PDB entry 7MJM | electron microscopy, 2.83 A resolution | chains A and C of the 5 polymer chains in the assembly

Chain A (and C):
Molecule: Spike glycoprotein
Source organism: Severe acute respiratory syndrome coronavirus 2
Notes: chain C of this document is another copy of the same molecule, construct and numbering; everything in this record applies to it too
UniProtKB: P0DTC2 (SPIKE_SARS2); residue numbers follow UniProt; this construct covers 1-1208
Chain sequence (1288 residues; row label = number of the first residue in the row):
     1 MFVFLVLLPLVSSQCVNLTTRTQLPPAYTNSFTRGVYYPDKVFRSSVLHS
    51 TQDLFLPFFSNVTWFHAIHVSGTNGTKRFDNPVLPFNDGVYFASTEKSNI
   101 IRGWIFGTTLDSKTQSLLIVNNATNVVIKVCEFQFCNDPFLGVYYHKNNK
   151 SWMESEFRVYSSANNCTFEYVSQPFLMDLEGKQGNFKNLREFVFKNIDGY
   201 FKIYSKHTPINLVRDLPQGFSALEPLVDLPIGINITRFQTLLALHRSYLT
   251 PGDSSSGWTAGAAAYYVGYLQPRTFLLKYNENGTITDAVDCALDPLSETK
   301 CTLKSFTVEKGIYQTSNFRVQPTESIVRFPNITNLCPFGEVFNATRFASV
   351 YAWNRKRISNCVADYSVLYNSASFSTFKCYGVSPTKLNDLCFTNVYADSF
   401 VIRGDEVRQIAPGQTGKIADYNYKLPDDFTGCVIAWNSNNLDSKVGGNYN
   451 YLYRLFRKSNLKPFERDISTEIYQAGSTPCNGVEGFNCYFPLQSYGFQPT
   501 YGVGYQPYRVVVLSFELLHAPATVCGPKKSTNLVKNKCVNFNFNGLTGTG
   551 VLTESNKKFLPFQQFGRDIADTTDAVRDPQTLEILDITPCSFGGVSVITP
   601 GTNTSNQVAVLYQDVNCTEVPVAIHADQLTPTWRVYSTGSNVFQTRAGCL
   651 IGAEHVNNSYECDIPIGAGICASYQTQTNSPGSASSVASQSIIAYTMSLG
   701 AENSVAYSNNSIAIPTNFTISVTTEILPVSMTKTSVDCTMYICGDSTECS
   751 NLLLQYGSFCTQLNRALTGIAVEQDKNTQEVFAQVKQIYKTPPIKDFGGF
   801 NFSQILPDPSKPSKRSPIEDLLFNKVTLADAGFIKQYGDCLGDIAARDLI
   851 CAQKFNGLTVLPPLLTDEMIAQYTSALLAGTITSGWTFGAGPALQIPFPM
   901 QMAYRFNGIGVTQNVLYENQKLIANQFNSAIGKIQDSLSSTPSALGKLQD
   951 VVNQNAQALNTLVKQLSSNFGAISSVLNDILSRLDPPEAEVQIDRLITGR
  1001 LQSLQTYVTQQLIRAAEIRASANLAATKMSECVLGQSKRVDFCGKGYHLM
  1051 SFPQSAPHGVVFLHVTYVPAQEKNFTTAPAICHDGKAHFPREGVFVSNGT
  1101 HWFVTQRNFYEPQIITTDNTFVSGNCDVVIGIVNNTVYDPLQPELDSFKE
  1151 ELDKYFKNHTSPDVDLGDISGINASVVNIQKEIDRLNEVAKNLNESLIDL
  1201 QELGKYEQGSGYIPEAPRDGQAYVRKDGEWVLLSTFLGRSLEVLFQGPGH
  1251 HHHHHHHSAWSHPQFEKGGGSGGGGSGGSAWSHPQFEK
Unresolved in the structure: 1-13, 70-76, 146-152, 177-184, 248-256, 621-640, 676-690, 828-855, 1148-1288
Disulfides: Cys-15/Cys-136, Cys-131/Cys-166, Cys-291/Cys-301, Cys-336/Cys-361, Cys-379/Cys-432, Cys-391/Cys-525, Cys-480/Cys-488, Cys-538/Cys-590, Cys-617/Cys-649, Cys-662/Cys-671, Cys-738/Cys-760, Cys-743/Cys-749, Cys-1032/Cys-1043, Cys-1082/Cys-1126
Glycans and other covalent adducts: N-acetylglucosamine (NAG) linked to Asn-17, Asn-61, Asn-122, Asn-165, Asn-234, Asn-282, Asn-331, Asn-343, Asn-709, Asn-717, Asn-801, Asn-1074, Asn-1098, Asn-1134
Differences from the reference sequence: engineered mutation Tyr-501 (Asn in P0DTC2); conflict Gly-682 (Arg in P0DTC2), Ser-683 (Arg in P0DTC2), Ser-685 (Arg in P0DTC2), Pro-817 (Phe in P0DTC2), Pro-892 (Ala in P0DTC2), Pro-899 (Ala in P0DTC2), Pro-942 (Ala in P0DTC2), Pro-986 (Lys in P0DTC2), Pro-987 (Val in P0DTC2); expression tag (1209-1288)
UniProt features mapped onto this chain:
  - region: Asn-280 to Cys-301 (Putative superantigen), Arg-403 to Asp-405 (Integrin-binding motif), Asn-448 to Phe-456 (Immunodominant HLA epitope recognized by the CD8+), Pro-681, Ala-684 (Putative superantigen), Ser-816 to Tyr-837 (Fusion peptide 1), Lys-835 to Phe-855 (Fusion peptide 2), Asp-1163 to Glu-1202 (Heptad repeat 2)
  - site: Arg-815, Ser-816 (Cleavage)
  - glycosylation: Asn-17 (N-linked (GlcNAc...) (complex) asparagine), Asn-61 (N-linked (GlcNAc...) (hybrid) asparagine), Asn-74 (N-linked (GlcNAc...) (complex) asparagine), Asn-122 (N-linked (GlcNAc...) (hybrid) asparagine), Asn-149 (N-linked (GlcNAc...) (complex) asparagine), Asn-165 (N-linked (GlcNAc...) (complex) asparagine), Asn-234 (N-linked (GlcNAc...) (high mannose) asparagine), Asn-282 (N-linked (GlcNAc...) (complex) asparagine), Thr-323 (O-linked (GalNAc) threonine), Ser-325 (O-linked (HexNAc...) serine), Asn-331 (N-linked (GlcNAc...) (complex) asparagine), Asn-343 (N-linked (GlcNAc...) (complex) asparagine), Asn-603 (N-linked (GlcNAc...) (hybrid) asparagine), Asn-616 (N-linked (GlcNAc...) (complex) asparagine), Asn-657 (N-linked (GlcNAc...) (complex) asparagine), Thr-676 (O-linked (GlcNAc...) threonine), Thr-678 (O-linked (GlcNAc...) threonine), Asn-709 (N-linked (GlcNAc...) (high mannose) asparagine), Asn-717 (N-linked (GlcNAc...) (hybrid) asparagine), Asn-801 (N-linked (GlcNAc...) (hybrid) asparagine) and 6 more in UniProt
  - natural variant: Leu-5 (L5F: In strain: Iota/B.1.526), Ser-13 (S13I: In strain: Epsilon/B.1.427/B.1.429), Leu-18 (L18F: In strain: Beta/B.1.351, Gamma/P.1 and 1 more), Thr-19 (T19I: In strain: Omicron/BQ.1.1, Omicron/XBB.1.5 and 1 more; T19R: In strain: Delta/B.1.617.2, Omicron/BA.2 and 4 more), Thr-20 (T20N: In strain: Gamma/P.1), Leu-24 to Ala-27 (sequence variant, change not given here; In strain: Omicron/BA.2, Omicron/BA.2.12.1 and 6 more), Pro-26 (P26S: In strain: Gamma/P.1), Gln-52 (Q52H: In strain: Omicron/EG.5.1), Ala-67 (A67V: In strain: Eta/B.1.525, Omicron/BA.1), His-69 to Val-70 (deletion: In strain: Alpha/B.1.1.7, Eta/B.1.525 and 5 more), Gly-75 (G75V: In strain: Lambda/C.37), Thr-76 (T76I: In strain: Lambda/C.37), 82 further natural variant entries in UniProt
  - mutagenesis: His-69 to Val-70 (Increased incorporation of cleaved spike into virions), Asn-121 (N121Q: Partial loss of biliverdin affinity), Arg-190 (R190K: Partial loss of biliverdin affinity), Asn-234 (N234Q: Increased resistance to neutralizing antibodies), Asn-331 (N331Q: Reduced viral infectivity), Asn-343 (N343Q: Reduced viral infectivity), Leu-452 (L452R: Increased resistance to neutralizing antibodies. Decreases HLA binding to NF9 epitope. Increased binding affinity to human ACE2), Tyr-453 (Y453F: Decreased HLA binding to NF9 epitope. Increased binding affinity to human ACE2), Ala-475 (A475V: Increased resistance to neutralizing antibodies), Val-483 (V483A: Increased resistance to neutralizing antibodies), Glu-484 (E484D: Increased replication in human TMEM106B overexpressing cells), Phe-490 (F490L: Increased resistance to neutralizing antibodies and human covalescent sera neutralization), 11 further mutagenesis entries in UniProt
From the paper describing this entry:
  - mutagenesis - N501Y: increased binding to Processed angiotensin-converting enzyme 2
  - mutagenesis - N501Y: decreased binding to IgG ab1

Chain A / chain C interface:
Pairs across the interface (160; chain A residue first):
  Lys-41(A) / Phe-562(C)
  Lys-41(A) / Gln-563(C)
  Lys-41(A) / Gln-564(C)  hydrogen bond (backbone-backbone)
  Lys-41(A) / Phe-565(C)
  Val-42(A) / Gln-563(C)
  Val-42(A) / Phe-565(C)
  Val-42(A) / Gly-566(C)
  Val-42(A) / Arg-567(C)
  Phe-43(A) / Lys-558(C)
  Phe-43(A) / Phe-559(C)  hydrophobic
  Phe-43(A) / Gln-563(C)
  Phe-43(A) / Phe-565(C)
  Phe-43(A) / Gly-566(C)
  Phe-43(A) / Arg-567(C)
  Tyr-200(A) / Arg-357(C)  hydrogen bond
  Tyr-200(A) / Asn-394(C)  hydrogen bond
  Tyr-200(A) / Tyr-396(C)
  Glu-224(A) / Phe-562(C)
  Pro-225(A) / Phe-562(C)  hydrophobic
  Pro-230(A) / Arg-357(C)
  Tyr-369(A) / Ser-477(C)  hydrogen bond
  Asp-737(A) / Asn-317(C)  hydrogen bond
  Met-740(A) / Arg-319(C)
  Met-740(A) / Phe-592(C)  hydrophobic
  Gly-744(A) / Arg-319(C)  hydrogen bond (backbone-side chain)
  Asp-745(A) / Arg-319(C)
  Asp-745(A) / Thr-549(C)
  Gln-755(A) / Ser-968(C)
  Gln-755(A) / Asn-969(C)  hydrogen bond
  Gln-755(A) / Phe-970(C)  hydrogen bond (backbone-backbone)
  Gln-755(A) / Gly-971(C)
  Tyr-756(A) / Gln-965(C)  hydrogen bond (backbone-side chain)
  Tyr-756(A) / Ser-968(C)
  Tyr-756(A) / Phe-970(C)  hydrophobic
  Tyr-756(A) / Arg-995(C)
  Gly-757(A) / Gln-965(C)
  Gly-757(A) / Ser-968(C)
  Ser-758(A) / Thr-961(C)
  Ser-758(A) / Gln-965(C)  hydrogen bond (backbone-side chain)
  Phe-759(A) / Gln-965(C)
  Phe-759(A) / Ser-1003(C)
  Gln-762(A) / Thr-961(C)
  Gln-762(A) / Thr-1006(C)
  Arg-765(A) / Gln-957(C)  hydrogen bond
  Glu-773(A) / Glu-1017(C)
  Lys-786(A) / Gly-700(C)
  Lys-786(A) / Ala-701(C)  hydrogen bond (backbone-backbone)
  Gln-787(A) / Ala-701(C)
  Gln-787(A) / Asn-703(C)
  Ile-788(A) / Leu-699(C)  hydrophobic
  Ile-788(A) / Gly-700(C)
  Ile-788(A) / Ala-701(C)  hydrogen bond (backbone-backbone)
  Ile-788(A) / Glu-702(C)
  Ile-788(A) / Asn-703(C)  hydrogen bond (backbone-backbone)
  Tyr-789(A) / Asn-703(C)
  Tyr-789(A) / Val-705(C)  hydrophobic
  Lys-790(A) / Glu-702(C)
  Lys-790(A) / Asn-703(C)
  Pro-792(A) / Tyr-707(C)  hydrophobic
  Asp-796(A) / Tyr-707(C)  hydrogen bond (backbone-side chain)
  Asp-796(A) / Asn-709(C)  hydrogen bond
  Phe-797(A) / Tyr-707(C)
  Asn-856(A) / Ala-570(C)
  Gly-857(A) / Phe-592(C)
  Thr-859(A) / Asp-614(C)
  Val-860(A) / Asp-614(C)
  Leu-861(A) / Gln-613(C)
  Pro-862(A) / Ala-647(C)  hydrophobic
  Pro-863(A) / Ala-668(C)  hydrogen bond (backbone-backbone)
  Leu-864(A) / Pro-665(C)  hydrophobic
  Leu-864(A) / Gly-667(C)
  Leu-864(A) / Ala-668(C)
  Leu-864(A) / Gly-669(C)  hydrogen bond (backbone-backbone)
  Thr-866(A) / Ala-668(C)
  Thr-866(A) / Gly-669(C)
  Met-869(A) / Gly-669(C)
  Met-869(A) / Leu-699(C)
  Gln-872(A) / Leu-699(C)
  Tyr-873(A) / Leu-699(C)
  Thr-883(A) / Val-705(C)
  Thr-883(A) / Tyr-707(C)
  Trp-886(A) / Tyr-1047(C)
  Gly-889(A) / Asp-1041(C)
  Gly-889(A) / Lys-1045(C)  hydrogen bond (backbone-side chain)
  Ala-890(A) / Gly-1046(C)
  Ala-890(A) / Tyr-1047(C)
  Ala-890(A) / Pro-1069(C)
  Pro-892(A) / Pro-1069(C)
  Pro-892(A) / Glu-1072(C)
  Ala-893(A) / Val-705(C)  hydrophobic
  Leu-894(A) / Ala-713(C)
  Leu-894(A) / Pro-715(C)  hydrophobic
  Leu-894(A) / Glu-1072(C)
  Gln-895(A) / Val-705(C)
  Gln-895(A) / Ala-706(C)
  Gln-895(A) / Ser-711(C)
  Gln-895(A) / Ile-712(C)
  Gln-895(A) / Ala-713(C)  hydrogen bond (backbone-backbone)
  Gln-895(A) / Asn-1074(C)  hydrogen bond
  Ile-896(A) / Tyr-707(C)
  Ile-896(A) / Ser-711(C)
  Pro-897(A) / Tyr-707(C)  hydrophobic
  Pro-897(A) / Ser-708(C)
  Pro-897(A) / Asn-709(C)
  Pro-897(A) / Asn-710(C)
  Pro-897(A) / Ser-711(C)
  Pro-897(A) / Thr-1077(C)
  Phe-898(A) / Tyr-707(C)  hydrogen bond (backbone-side chain)
  Met-900(A) / Thr-1077(C)  hydrogen bond
  Met-900(A) / Ala-1078(C)
  Met-900(A) / Val-1094(C)  hydrophobic
  Tyr-904(A) / Val-1094(C)
  Tyr-904(A) / Arg-1107(C)
  Asn-907(A) / Arg-1107(C)
  Gln-913(A) / Pro-1090(C)
  Gln-913(A) / Arg-1107(C)
  Asn-914(A) / Phe-1089(C)
  Asn-914(A) / Phe-1121(C)
  Asn-914(A) / Ser-1123(C)  hydrogen bond
  Tyr-917(A) / Pro-1079(C)
  Tyr-917(A) / Phe-1089(C)  hydrophobic
  Tyr-917(A) / Val-1129(C)  hydrophobic
  Glu-918(A) / Ser-1123(C)  hydrogen bond
  Glu-918(A) / Val-1128(C)
  Val-963(A) / Ala-570(C)  hydrophobic
  Ser-967(A) / Asp-571(C)
  Asn-978(A) / Thr-547(C)
  Asn-978(A) / Gly-548(C)
  Asp-979(A) / Leu-518(C)
  Ser-982(A) / Lys-386(C)
  Ser-982(A) / Leu-390(C)
  Arg-983(A) / Gly-381(C)  hydrogen bond (side chain-backbone)
  Arg-983(A) / Val-382(C)
  Arg-983(A) / Ser-383(C)  hydrogen bond (backbone-backbone)
  Arg-983(A) / Leu-390(C)
  Arg-983(A) / Leu-517(C)
  Leu-984(A) / Gly-381(C)
  Leu-984(A) / Val-382(C)
  Leu-984(A) / Ser-383(C)
  Asp-985(A) / Ser-383(C)  hydrogen bond
  Asp-985(A) / Thr-385(C)
  Asp-994(A) / Arg-995(C)  salt bridge
  Leu-1001(A) / Gln-1002(C)
  Gln-1005(A) / Gln-1002(C)  hydrogen bond
  Gln-1005(A) / Thr-1006(C)
  Leu-1012(A) / Gln-1010(C)
  Leu-1012(A) / Ile-1013(C)  hydrophobic
  Arg-1019(A) / Glu-1017(C)  salt bridge
  Thr-1027(A) / Arg-1039(C)
  Ser-1030(A) / Val-1040(C)
  Glu-1031(A) / Arg-1039(C)  salt bridge
  Glu-1031(A) / Val-1040(C)
  Leu-1034(A) / Val-1040(C)
  Leu-1034(A) / Asp-1041(C)
  Gly-1035(A) / Val-1040(C)
  Arg-1039(A) / Arg-1039(C)
  Glu-1111(A) / Ser-1123(C)
  Leu-1141(A) / Leu-1141(C)  hydrophobic
  Glu-1144(A) / Leu-1141(C)
  Glu-1144(A) / Leu-1145(C)
Other interface residues (no listed pair), chain A (94 interface residues in all): Tyr-38, Arg-44, Val-47, Asn-282, Gly-283, Gln-784, Leu-858, Thr-887, Gly-891, Thr-912, Gln-920, Lys-964, Leu-981, Thr-1009
Other interface residues (no listed pair), chain C (102 interface residues in all): Tyr-380, Pro-384, Thr-393, Thr-430, Lys-557, Leu-560, Ile-569, Ile-670, Cys-671, Met-697, Ser-704, Gly-999, Thr-1009, Val-1068, Gly-1093, Ile-1130

In short:
The interface between chain A and chain C involves 94 residues on one side and 102 on the other, with 29
hydrogen bonds and 3 salt bridges. Polar contacts include Asp-994(A)/Arg-995(C), Arg-1019(A)/Glu-1017(C) and
Glu-1031(A)/Arg-1039(C). The paper reports that N501Y of chain A increases binding to Processed
angiotensin-converting enzyme 2; N501Y of chain A reduces binding to IgG ab1.
Both chains are Spike glycoprotein (Severe acute respiratory syndrome coronavirus 2). Entry 7MJM (Cryo-EM
structure of the SARS-CoV-2 N501Y mutant spike protein ectodomain bound to human ACE2 ectodomain) was
determined by electron microscopy, deposited together with 7MJH, 7MJI and 7MJN.
